PDB entry 6T9K | electron microscopy, 3.30 A resolution | chains D and F of the 11 polymer chains in the assembly

== Chain D ==
Name: Transcription initiation factor TFIID subunit 5
Organism: Saccharomyces cerevisiae (strain ATCC 204508 / S288c)
UniProtKB: P38129 (TAF5_YEAST); numbering as in UniProt (aligned over 1-798)
Chain sequence (798 residues; row label = number of the first residue in the row):
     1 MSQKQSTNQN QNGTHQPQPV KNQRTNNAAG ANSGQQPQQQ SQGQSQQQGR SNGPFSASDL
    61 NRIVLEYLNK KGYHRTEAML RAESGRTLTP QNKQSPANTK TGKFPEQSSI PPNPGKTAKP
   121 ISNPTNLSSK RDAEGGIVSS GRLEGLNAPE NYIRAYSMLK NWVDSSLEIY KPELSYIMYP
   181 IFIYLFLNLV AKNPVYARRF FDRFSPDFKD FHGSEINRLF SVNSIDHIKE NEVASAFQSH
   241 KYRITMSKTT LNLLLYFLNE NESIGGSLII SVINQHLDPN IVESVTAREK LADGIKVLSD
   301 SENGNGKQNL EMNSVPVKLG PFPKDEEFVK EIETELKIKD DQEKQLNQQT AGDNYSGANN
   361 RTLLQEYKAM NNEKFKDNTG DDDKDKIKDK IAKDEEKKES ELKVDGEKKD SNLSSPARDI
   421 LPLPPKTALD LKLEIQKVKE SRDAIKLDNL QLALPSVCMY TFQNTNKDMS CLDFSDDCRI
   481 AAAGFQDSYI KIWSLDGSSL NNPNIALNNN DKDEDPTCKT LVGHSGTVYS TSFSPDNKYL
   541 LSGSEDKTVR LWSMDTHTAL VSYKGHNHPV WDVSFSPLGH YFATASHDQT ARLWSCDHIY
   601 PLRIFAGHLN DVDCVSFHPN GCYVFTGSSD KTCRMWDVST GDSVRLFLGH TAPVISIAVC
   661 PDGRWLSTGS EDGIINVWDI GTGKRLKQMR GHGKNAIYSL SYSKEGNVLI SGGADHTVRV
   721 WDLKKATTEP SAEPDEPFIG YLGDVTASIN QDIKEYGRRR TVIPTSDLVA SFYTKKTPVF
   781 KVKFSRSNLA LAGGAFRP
Disordered / not traced: 1-55, 126-148, 282-429, 737-742
Curated features (UniProtKB/Swiss-Prot):
  - modified residue (Phosphoserine): S299, S411, S415, S787

== Chain F ==
Name: Transcription initiation factor TFIID subunit 9
Organism: Saccharomyces cerevisiae (strain ATCC 204508 / S288c)
UniProtKB: Q05027 (TAF9_YEAST); residue numbers follow UniProt; this construct covers 1-157
Chain sequence (157 residues; each row starts with the number of its first residue):
     1 MNGGGKNVLN KNSVGSVSEV GPDSTQEETP RDVRLLHLLL ASQSIHQYED QVPLQLMDFA
    61 HRYTQGVLKD ALVYNDYAGS GNSAGSGLGV EDIRLAIAAR TQYQFKPTAP KELMLQLAAE
   121 RNKKALPQVM GTWGVRLPPE KYCLTAKEWD LEDPKSM
Disordered / not traced: 1-29, 79-87, 150-157

== Chain D / chain F interface ==
Pairs across the interface (58):
  P105(D) - W133(F)
  Q107(D) - G131(F)
  Q107(D) - W133(F)
  S109(D) - Q128(F)
  S109(D) - V129(F)  hydrogen bond (backbone-backbone)
  I110(D) - Q128(F)
  I110(D) - V129(F)
  P111(D) - L126(F)  hydrophobic
  P111(D) - P127(F)
  R154(D) - W133(F)
  Y539(D) - V135(F)  hydrophobic
  R550(D) - L144(F)
  L551(D) - L137(F)  hydrophobic
  A559(D) - L144(F)
  L560(D) - C143(F)
  L560(D) - L144(F)  hydrogen bond (backbone-backbone)
  V561(D) - P138(F)
  V561(D) - C143(F)  hydrophobic
  V561(D) - L144(F)
  S562(D) - L144(F)
  H568(D) - K106(F)
  L578(D) - W133(F)
  G579(D) - G134(F)
  G579(D) - V135(F)
  H580(D) - V129(F)
  H580(D) - M130(F)
  H587(D) - K106(F)  hydrogen bond
  Q589(D) - P110(F)
  C596(D) - V135(F)  hydrophobic
  C596(D) - R136(F)
  C596(D) - L137(F)
  C596(D) - P138(F)
  D597(D) - R136(F)  salt bridge
  D597(D) - L137(F)
  D597(D) - P138(F)
  H598(D) - P127(F)
  I599(D) - P138(F)  hydrophobic
  I599(D) - Y142(F)
  P601(D) - R121(F)  hydrogen bond (backbone-side chain)
  L602(D) - L126(F)  hydrophobic
  L602(D) - P127(F)
  R603(D) - N122(F)
  R603(D) - K124(F)  hydrogen bond (side chain-backbone)
  R603(D) - A125(F)
  R603(D) - L126(F)
  I604(D) - L117(F)  hydrophobic
  I604(D) - A118(F)
  I604(D) - R121(F)
  I604(D) - N122(F)  hydrogen bond (backbone-side chain)
  A606(D) - M114(F)
  A606(D) - L115(F)
  A606(D) - A118(F)  hydrophobic
  G607(D) - K111(F)  hydrogen bond (backbone-side chain)
  R634(D) - K111(F)
  V638(D) - L126(F)
  S639(D) - L126(F)
  T640(D) - N122(F)
  G641(D) - N122(F)
Other interface residues (no listed pair), chain D (42 interface residues in all): F104, P112, Y563, F575, T590, L593, H608, L609
Other interface residues (no listed pair), chain F (28 interface residues in all): P139, T145

== In short ==
The interface between chain D and chain F involves 42 residues on one side and 28 on the other, with 7
hydrogen bonds and 1 salt bridge. Polar pairs include D597(D)-R136(F), H587(D)-K106(F) and P601(D)-R121(F).
Chain D is Transcription initiation factor TFIID subunit 5 and chain F is Transcription initiation factor
TFIID subunit 9, both from Saccharomyces cerevisiae (strain ATCC 204508 / S288c); the structure, SAGA Core
module, was determined by electron microscopy (same publication as 6T9I and 6T9J).
